PDB entry 7C80 | electron microscopy, 3.70 A resolution | chains C and D of the 6 polymer chains in the assembly

[Chain C]
Name: VP3
From: Echovirus E30
Amino-acid sequence (238 residues; each row starts with the number of its first residue):
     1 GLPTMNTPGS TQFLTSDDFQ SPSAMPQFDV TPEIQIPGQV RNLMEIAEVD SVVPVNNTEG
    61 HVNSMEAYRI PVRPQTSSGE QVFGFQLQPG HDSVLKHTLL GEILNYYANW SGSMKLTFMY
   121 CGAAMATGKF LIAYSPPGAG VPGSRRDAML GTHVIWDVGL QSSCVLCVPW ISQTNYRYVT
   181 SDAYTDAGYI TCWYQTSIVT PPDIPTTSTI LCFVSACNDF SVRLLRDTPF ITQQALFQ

[Chain D]
Name: VP4
From: Echovirus E30
Reference sequence: Q33C85 (Q33C85_9ENTO); residue numbers follow UniProt; this construct covers 2-69
Amino-acid sequence (69 residues; each row starts with the number of its first residue):
     1 XGAQVSTQKT GAHETGLNAS GNSIIHYTNI NYYKDSASNS LNRQDFTQDP SKFTEPVKDV
    61 MIKTLPALN
Not modelled in the structure: 14-23, 69
Modified / non-standard residues: MYR (myristic acid) at position 1
Differences from the reference sequence: acetylation (1)

[Chain C / chain D interface]
Residue-residue contacts (29; chain C residue first):
  Gln-20(C) with Ile-30(D); Asn-31(D); Tyr-32(D); Tyr-33(D); Ser-38(D)
  Ser-21(C) with Tyr-33(D); Ser-38(D), hydrogen bond (backbone-side chain)
  Pro-22(C) with Tyr-33(D)
  Ser-23(C) with Asp-35(D), hydrogen bond
  Met-25(C) with Asp-35(D)
  Pro-26(C) with Asp-35(D)
  Gln-27(C) with Lys-34(D), hydrogen bond (side chain-backbone); Asp-35(D), hydrogen bond
  Gln-39(C) with Lys-52(D); Phe-53(D)
  Val-40(C) with Phe-53(D), hydrophobic
  Arg-41(C) with Thr-47(D); Asp-49(D), salt bridge
  Asn-42(C) with Phe-46(D); Gln-48(D)
  Glu-45(C) with Gln-48(D); Asp-49(D), hydrogen bond (side chain-backbone); Pro-50(D); Phe-53(D)
  Glu-48(C) with Pro-50(D)
  Val-49(C) with Phe-53(D)
  Gln-161(C) with Pro-66(D); Ala-67(D), hydrogen bond (side chain-backbone); Leu-68(D), hydrogen bond (side chain-backbone)
Other interface residues (no listed pair), chain C (21 interface residues in all): Ser-16, Asp-17, Asp-18, Phe-19, Phe-28, Gly-38
Other interface residues (no listed pair), chain D (21 interface residues in all): Ser-40, Leu-41, Arg-43, Thr-54

[Overview]
The chain C/chain D interface involves 21 residues from each chain, with 7 hydrogen bonds and 1 salt bridge.
Polar contacts include Arg-41(C)/Asp-49(D), Ser-21(C)/Ser-38(D) and Ser-23(C)/Asp-35(D).
Here chain C is VP3 and chain D is VP4, both from Echovirus E30. Entry 7C80 (E30 F-particle in complex with
4B10) was determined by electron microscopy together with 7CMK and 7C81 from the same study.
